Entry 3PWP (X-ray diffraction, 2.69 A resolution); this record covers chains A and D of the 5 polymer chains in the assembly.

[Chain A]
Protein: HLA class I histocompatibility antigen, A-2 alpha chain
Organism: Homo sapiens
Reference sequence: P01892 (1A02_HUMAN); residues 1-275 here correspond to UniProt positions 25-299 (UniProt number = residue number + 24)
Amino-acid sequence (275 residues; row label = number of the first residue in the row):
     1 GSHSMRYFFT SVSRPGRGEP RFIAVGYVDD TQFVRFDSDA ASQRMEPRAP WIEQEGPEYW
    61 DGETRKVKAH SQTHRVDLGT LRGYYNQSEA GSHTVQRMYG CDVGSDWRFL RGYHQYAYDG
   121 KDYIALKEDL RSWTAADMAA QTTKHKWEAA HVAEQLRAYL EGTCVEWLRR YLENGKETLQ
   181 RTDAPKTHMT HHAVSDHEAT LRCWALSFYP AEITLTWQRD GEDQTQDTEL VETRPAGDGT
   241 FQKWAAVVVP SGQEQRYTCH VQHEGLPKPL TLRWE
Disulfide bonds: C101-C164, C203-C259
What the authors report for this chain:
  - conformationally variable residues (helix shift): A150

[Chain D]
Protein: A6 TCR alpha chain
Organism: Homo sapiens
Amino-acid sequence (200 residues; each row starts with the number of its first residue; note: 6 numbers in that range are skipped by the numbering (no residue carries them; nothing is unmodelled there)):
     1 KEVEQNSGPL SVPEGAIASL NCTYSDRGSQ SFFWYRQYSG KSPELIMSIY SNGDKEDG
    61 RFTAQLNKAS QYVSLLIRDS QPSDSATYLC AVT
    98 TDSWGKLQFG AGTQVVVTPD IQNPDPAVYQ LRDSKSSDKS VCLFTDFDSQ TNVSQSKDSD
   158 VYITDKTVLD MRSMDFKSNS AVAWSNKSDF ACANAFNNSI IPEDTFFPS
Disulfide bonds: C22-C90, C139-C189

[Interface between chain A and chain D]
Contacting residue pairs - 18 pairs, chain A then chain D:
  E58(A) with D26(D)
  R65(A) with T98(D), hydrogen bond; D99(D), salt bridge; W101(D); G102(D)
  K66(A) with Q30(D); D99(D)
  K68(A) with W101(D)
  A69(A) with W101(D), hydrophobic
  Q72(A) with W101(D)
  Q155(A) with Y50(D)
  A158(A) with Y50(D), hydrophobic
  Y159(A) with Q30(D)
  T163(A) with K68(D), hydrogen bond
  E166(A) with K68(D), salt bridge
  W167(A) with R27(D); G28(D)
  R170(A) with R27(D)
Interface residues without a listed pair, chain D (13 interface residues in all): E2, S51, N52
From the paper, about this interface:
  - interface residues, chain A: Q155(A)

[Overview]
Chain A and chain D each contribute 13 residues to their interface, with 2 hydrogen bonds and 2 salt bridges.
Polar pairs include R65(A)-D99(D), E166(A)-K68(D) and R65(A)-T98(D). The paper reports the interface residue
Q155(A); conformational variability at A150(A).
Here chain A is HLA class I histocompatibility antigen, A-2 alpha chain and chain D is A6 TCR alpha chain,
both from Homo sapiens. Entry 3PWP (The complex between TCR A6 and human Class I MHC HLA-A2 with the bound HuD
peptide) was determined by X-ray diffraction (same publication as 3PWJ, 3PWL and 3PWN).
